5W5H - chains A and C of the 4 polymer chains in the assembly; structure by X-ray diffraction, 2.79 A resolution.

Chain A (and C):
Molecule: Interferon-induced protein with tetratricopeptide repeats 1
Source organism: Homo sapiens
Notes: chain C of this document is another copy of the same molecule, construct and numbering; everything in this record applies to it too
UniProtKB: P09914 (IFIT1_HUMAN); residue numbers follow UniProt; this construct covers 1-478
Chain sequence (479 residues; each row starts with the number of its first residue; numbering starts at 0):
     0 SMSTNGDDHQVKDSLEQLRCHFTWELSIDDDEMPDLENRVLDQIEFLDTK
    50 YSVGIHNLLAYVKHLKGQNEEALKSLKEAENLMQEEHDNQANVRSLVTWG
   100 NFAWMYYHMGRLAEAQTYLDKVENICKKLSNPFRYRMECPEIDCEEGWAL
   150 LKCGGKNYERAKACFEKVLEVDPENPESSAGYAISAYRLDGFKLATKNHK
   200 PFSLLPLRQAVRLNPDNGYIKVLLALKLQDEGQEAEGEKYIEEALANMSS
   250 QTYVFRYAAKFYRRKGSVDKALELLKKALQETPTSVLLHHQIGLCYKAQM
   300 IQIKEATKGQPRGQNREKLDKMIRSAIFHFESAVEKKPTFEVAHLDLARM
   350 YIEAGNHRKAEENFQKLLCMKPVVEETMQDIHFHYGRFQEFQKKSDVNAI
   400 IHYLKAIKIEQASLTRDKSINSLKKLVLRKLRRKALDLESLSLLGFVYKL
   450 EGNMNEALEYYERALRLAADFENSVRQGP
Not modelled in the structure: 0-8, 85-90, 306-309, 470-478 (chain C: 0-8, 85-89, 305-314, 470-478)
Differences from the reference sequence: expression tag (0)
Swiss-Prot annotation at these positions:
  - binding site (mRNA): Trp147
  - binding site (RNA): Gly190, Lys259, His289, Gln290, Lys336

Chain A / chain C interface:
Pairs across the interface - 19 pairs, chain A then chain C:
  Leu437(A) with Ala467(C)
  Ser441(A) with Leu464(C)
  Lys448(A) with Leu457(C); Glu461(C), salt bridge
  Leu457(A) with Met453(C), hydrophobic; Leu457(C), hydrophobic; Tyr460(C), hydrophobic
  Tyr460(A) with Leu457(C), hydrophobic; Tyr460(C), hydrophobic; Glu461(C), hydrogen bond; Leu464(C), hydrophobic
  Glu461(A) with Lys448(C), salt bridge; Tyr460(C), hydrogen bond
  Ala463(A) with Leu464(C), hydrophobic
  Leu464(A) with Ser441(C); Tyr460(C), hydrophobic; Ala463(C), hydrophobic; Leu464(C), hydrophobic
  Ala467(A) with Ala467(C), hydrophobic
Other interface residues (no listed pair), chain A (12 interface residues in all): Phe445, Met453, Ala456
Other interface residues (no listed pair), chain C (12 interface residues in all): Leu437, Phe445, Ala456

Overview:
The chain A/chain C interface involves 12 residues from each chain, with 2 hydrogen bonds and 2 salt bridges.
Polar contacts include Lys448(A)-Glu461(C) and Tyr460(A)-Glu461(C). From UniProt: mRNA-binding residue
Trp147(A) and 5 RNA-binding residues on chain A.
Both chains are Interferon-induced protein with tetratricopeptide repeats 1 (Homo sapiens). Entry 5W5H (Human
IFIT1 dimer with m7Gppp-AAAA) was determined by X-ray diffraction.
